Entry 8EIO (electron microscopy, 2.80 A resolution); this record covers chains A and B.

== Chain A ==
Protein: Cystic fibrosis transmembrane conductance regulator
From: Homo sapiens
Notes: EC 5.6.1.6
UniProtKB: P13569 (CFTR_HUMAN); numbering as in UniProt; present here: 1-507, 509-1480
Amino-acid sequence (1479 residues; row label = number of the first residue in the row; note: 1 number in that range is skipped by the numbering (no residue carries it; nothing is unmodelled there)):
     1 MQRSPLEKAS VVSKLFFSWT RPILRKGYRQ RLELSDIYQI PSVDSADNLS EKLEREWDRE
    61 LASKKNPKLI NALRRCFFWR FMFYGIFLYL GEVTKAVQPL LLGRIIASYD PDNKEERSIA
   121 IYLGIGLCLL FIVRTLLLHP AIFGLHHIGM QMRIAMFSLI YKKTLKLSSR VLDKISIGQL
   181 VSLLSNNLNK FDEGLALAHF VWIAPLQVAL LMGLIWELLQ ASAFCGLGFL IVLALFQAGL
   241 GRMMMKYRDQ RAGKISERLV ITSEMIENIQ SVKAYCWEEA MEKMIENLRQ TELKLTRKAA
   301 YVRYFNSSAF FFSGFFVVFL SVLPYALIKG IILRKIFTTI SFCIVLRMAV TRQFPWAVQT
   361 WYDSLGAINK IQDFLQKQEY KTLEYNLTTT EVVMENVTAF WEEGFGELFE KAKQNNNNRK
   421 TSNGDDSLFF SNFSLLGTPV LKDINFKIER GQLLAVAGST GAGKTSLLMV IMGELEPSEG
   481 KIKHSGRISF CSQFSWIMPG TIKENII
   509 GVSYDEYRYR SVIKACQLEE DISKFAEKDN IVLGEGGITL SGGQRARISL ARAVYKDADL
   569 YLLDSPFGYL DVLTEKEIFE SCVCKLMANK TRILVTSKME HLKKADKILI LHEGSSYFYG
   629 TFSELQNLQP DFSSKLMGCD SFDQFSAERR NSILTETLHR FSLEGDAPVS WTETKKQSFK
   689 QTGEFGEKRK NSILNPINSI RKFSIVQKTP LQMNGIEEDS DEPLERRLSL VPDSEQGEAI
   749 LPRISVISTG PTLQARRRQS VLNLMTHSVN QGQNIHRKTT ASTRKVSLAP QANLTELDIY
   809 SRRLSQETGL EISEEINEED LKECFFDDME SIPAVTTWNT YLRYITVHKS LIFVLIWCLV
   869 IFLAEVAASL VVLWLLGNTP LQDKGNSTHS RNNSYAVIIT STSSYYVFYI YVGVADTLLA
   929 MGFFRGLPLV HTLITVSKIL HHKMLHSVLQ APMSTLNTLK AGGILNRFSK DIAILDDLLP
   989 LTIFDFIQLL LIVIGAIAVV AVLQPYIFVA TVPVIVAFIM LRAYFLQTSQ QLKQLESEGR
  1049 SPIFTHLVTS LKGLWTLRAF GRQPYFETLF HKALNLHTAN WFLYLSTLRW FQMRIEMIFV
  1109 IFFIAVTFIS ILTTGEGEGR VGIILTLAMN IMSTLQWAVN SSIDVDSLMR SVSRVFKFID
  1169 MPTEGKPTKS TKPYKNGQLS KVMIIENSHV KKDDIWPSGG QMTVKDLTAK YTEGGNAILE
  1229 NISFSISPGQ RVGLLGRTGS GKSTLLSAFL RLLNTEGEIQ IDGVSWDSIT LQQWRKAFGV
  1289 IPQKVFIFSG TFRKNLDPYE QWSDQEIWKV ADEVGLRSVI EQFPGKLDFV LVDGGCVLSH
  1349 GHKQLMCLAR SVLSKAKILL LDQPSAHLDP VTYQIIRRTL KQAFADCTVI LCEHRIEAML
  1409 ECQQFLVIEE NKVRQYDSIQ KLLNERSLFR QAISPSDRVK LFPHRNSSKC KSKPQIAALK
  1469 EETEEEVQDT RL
Unresolved in the structure: 403-436, 637-845, 886-901, 1174-1202, 1452-1480
Construct notes: engineered mutation Gln1371 (Glu in P13569)
Metal / ion sites: Mg2+ site 1: Thr465, Gln493 (together with ATP); Mg2+ site 2: Ser1251, Gln1291 (together with ATP)
Small-molecule neighbours:
  - ATP (adenosine-5'-triphosphate), molecule 1: Trp401, Val440, Ser459, Thr460, Gly461, Ala462, Gly463, Lys464, Thr465, Ser466, Gln493, Gln1330, Cys1344, Val1345, Leu1346, Ser1347, His1348, Gly1349, His1350
  - ATP, molecule 2: Phe533, Ile546, Thr547, Leu548, Ser549, Gly550, Gly551, Gln552, Tyr577, Asn965, Tyr1219, Ile1226, Arg1245, Thr1246, Gly1247, Ser1248, Gly1249, Lys1250, Ser1251, Thr1252, Gln1291, His1402
  - Lumacaftor (VX8): Lys68, Ile70, Asn71, Leu73, Arg74, Phe77, Phe78, Phe81, Met152, Gly194, Leu195, Ala198, Thr360, Trp361, Ser364, Leu365, Ile368
  - Elexacaftor (WJX; (6P)-N-(1,3-dimethyl-1H-pyrazole-4-sulfonyl)-6-[3-(3,3,3-trifluoro-2,2-dimethylpropoxy)-1H-pyrazol-1-yl]-2-[(4S)-2,2,4-trimethylpyrrolidin-1-yl]pyridine-3-carboxamide): Ser18, Arg21, Leu24, Arg25, Ile132, Leu1029, Tyr1032, Trp1098, Arg1102, Met1105, Ile1106, Val1108, Ile1109
UniProt features mapped onto this chain:
  - motif: Thr1478 to Leu1480 (PDZ-binding)
  - binding site (ATP): Trp401, Ser434, Gly458 to Thr465, Gln493, Tyr1219, Gly1244 to Ser1251
  - modified residue: Ser549 (Phosphoserine), Ser660 (Phosphoserine), Ser670 (Phosphoserine), Ser686 (Phosphoserine), Ser700 (Phosphoserine), Ser712 (Phosphoserine), Thr717 (Phosphothreonine), Ser737 (Phosphoserine), Ser753 (Phosphoserine), Ser768 (Phosphoserine), Ser790 (Phosphoserine), Ser795 (Phosphoserine), Ser813 (Phosphoserine), Ser1444 (Phosphoserine), Ser1456 (Phosphoserine)
  - lipidation (S-palmitoyl cysteine): Cys524, Cys1395
  - glycosylation (N-linked (GlcNAc...) asparagine): Asn894, Asn900
  - cross-link: Lys688 (Glycyl lysine isopeptide (Lys-Gly) (interchain with G-Cter in ubiquitin))
  - natural variant: Ser13 (S13F: In CF), Arg31 (R31C; R31L: In CF; uncertain significance), Ser42 (S42F: In CF), Asp44 (D44G: In CF; uncertain significance; D44V), Ser50 (S50Y: In CBAVD), Trp57 (W57G: In CF), Pro67 (P67L: In CF), Arg74 (R74W: In CF and CBAVD; uncertain significance), Arg75 (R75Q: In CF), Gly85 (G85E: In CF), Phe87 (F87L: In CF), Gly91 (G91R: In CF), 148 further natural variant entries in UniProt
  - mutagenesis: Arg347 (R347D: Decreases glutathione uptake. Increases affinity for glutathione), Lys464 (K464A: Decreases glutathione uptake; K464M: Impaired maturation of glycan chains indicating impaired trafficking from the endoplasmic reticulum to the cell membrane), Ile539 (I539T: Enhances trafficking from the endoplasmic reticulum to the cell membrane), Asn894 (N894D: Abolishes N-glycosylation, enhances endocytosis and impairs subsequent recycling to the cell surface; when associated with D-900), Asn900 (N900D: Abolishes N-glycosylation, enhances endocytosis and impairs subsequent recycling to the cell surface; when associated with D-894), Met1137 (M1137R: Abolishes channel activity. Impairs protein maturation, suggesting the protein is retained in the endoplasmic reticulum), Ile1139 (I1139V: Decreases channel activity, no visible effect on protein maturation), Asp1154 (D1154G: Decreases channel activity, no visible effect on protein maturation), Lys1250 (K1250A: Decreases glutathione uptake; K1250M: No effect on maturation of glycans, suggesting that trafficking to the plasma membrane is not altered), Thr1478 to Leu1480 (Reduces interaction with MARCHF2 and abolishes subsequent MARCHF2-mediated degradation. No effect on localization to the Golgi)
Reported in the primary citation:
  - binding site for Elexacaftor: Arg1102
  - disease-associated variants - R1070W: decreased expression (citing earlier work)
  - mutagenesis - R1102A: abolished binding to Elexacaftor
  - mutagenesis - R1102A: abolished expression in response to Elexacaftor
  - mutagenesis - V510D: increased stability (citing earlier work)
  - disease-associated variants - R1070W: decreased stability (citing earlier work)

== Chain B ==
Protein: Cystic fibrosis transmembrane conductance regulator
From: Homo sapiens
Notes: EC 5.6.1.6; engineered mutation(s): E1371Q
Amino-acid sequence (17 residues; numbered 1 to 17; the number before each row is that of its first residue; X marks 17 residues of unknown identity (built as UNK)):
     1 XXXXXXXXXX XXXXXXX

== Interface between chain A and chain B ==
Chain A residues in contact with chain B, 13 residues: Met1, Leu34, Gln39, Asp47, Val510, Leu1043, Glu1046, Pro1050, Thr1076, His1079, Lys1080, Asn1083, Leu1084

== In short ==
No residue of chain A is in contact with chain B. Bound to chain A: ATP, Lumacaftor and Elexacaftor. UniProt
lists 20 ATP-binding residues and 12 mutagenesis sites on chain A. The paper reports a binding site for
Elexacaftor at Arg1102(A); R1070W of chain A reduces expression; 3 substitutions were tested in all.
Chain A is Cystic fibrosis transmembrane conductance regulator and chain B is Cystic fibrosis transmembrane
conductance regulator, both from Homo sapiens; the structure, The complex of phosphorylated human delta F508
cystic fibrosis transmembrane conductance regulator (CFTR) with elexacaftor (VX-445) ..., was determined by
electron microscopy, deposited together with 8EIG, 8EIQ and 8EJ1.
